PDB entry 4X2B | X-ray diffraction, 2.94 A resolution | chains A and C of the 3 polymer chains in the assembly

[Chain A]
Name: RNA dependent RNA polymerase
From: Foot-and-mouth disease virus
Notes: EC 2.7.7.48
Reference sequence: P03311 (POLG_FMDVS); residues 1-470 here correspond to UniProt positions 1858-2327 (UniProt number = residue number + 1857)
Sequence (481 residues; row label = number of the first residue in the row):
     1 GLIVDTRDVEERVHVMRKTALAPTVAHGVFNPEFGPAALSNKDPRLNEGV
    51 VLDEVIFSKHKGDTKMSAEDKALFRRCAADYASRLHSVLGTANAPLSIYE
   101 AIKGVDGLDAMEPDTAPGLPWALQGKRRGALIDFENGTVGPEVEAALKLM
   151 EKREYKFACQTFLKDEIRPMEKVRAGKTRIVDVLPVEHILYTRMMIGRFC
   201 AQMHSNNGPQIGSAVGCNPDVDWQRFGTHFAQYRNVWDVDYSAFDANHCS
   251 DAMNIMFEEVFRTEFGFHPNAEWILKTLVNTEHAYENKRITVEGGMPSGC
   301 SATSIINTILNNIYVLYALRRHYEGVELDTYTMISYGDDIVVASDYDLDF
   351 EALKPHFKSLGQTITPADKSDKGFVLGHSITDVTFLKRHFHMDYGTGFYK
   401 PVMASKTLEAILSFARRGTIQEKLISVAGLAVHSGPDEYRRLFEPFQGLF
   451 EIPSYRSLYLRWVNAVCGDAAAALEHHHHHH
Disordered / not traced: 478-481
Construct notes: engineered mutation Ala-20 (Lys1877 in P03311); expression tag (471-481)
Curated features (UniProtKB/Swiss-Prot):
  - motif: Met-16 to Thr-19, Leu-21 to Thr-24 (Nuclear localization signal)
  - active site: Asp-338 (For RdRp activity)
What the authors report for this chain:
  - mutagenesis - K18A/K20A, K20A: decreased binding to RNA
  - mutagenesis - K18A/K20A (4- to 5-fold): decreased catalytic activity

[Chain C]
Molecule: RNA primer
Sequence (6 nucleotides; each row starts with the number of its first residue):
   915 GGGCCC

[Chain A / chain C interface]
Pairs across the interface (23):
  Asp-114(A) with G915(C), phosphate contact
  Lys-164(A) with C920(C), base contact
  Ser-304(A) with C920(C), hydrogen bond to the sugar
  Tyr-336(A) with C920(C), phosphate contact
  Gly-337(A) with C920(C), phosphate contact
  Asp-338(A) with C920(C), hydrogen bond to the phosphate
  Asp-339(A) with C920(C), phosphate contact
  Leu-386(A) with C919(C), sugar contact
  Lys-387(A) with C919(C), phosphate contact
  Arg-388(A) with C918(C), sugar contact; C919(C), sugar contact
  Met-403(A) with C919(C), sugar contact
  Ile-411(A) with C918(C), phosphate contact; C919(C), phosphate contact
  Arg-416(A) with G917(C), salt bridge to the phosphate
  Thr-419(A) with G916(C), phosphate contact; G917(C), phosphate contact
  Glu-422(A) with G915(C), hydrogen bond to the base; G916(C), sugar contact
  Lys-423(A) with G917(C), phosphate contact; C918(C), salt bridge to the phosphate
  Ser-426(A) with G917(C), hydrogen bond to the sugar
  Leu-430(A) with C918(C), sugar contact
Other interface residues (no listed pair), chain A (20 interface residues in all): Thr-407, Val-427

[Summary]
The interface between chain A and chain C involves 20 residues on one side and 6 on the other; the contacts
include 4 hydrogen bonds and 2 salt bridges. Polar pairs include Glu-422(A)/G915(C), Ser-304(A)/C920(C) and
Ser-426(A)/G917(C). The paper reports that K18A/K20A and K20A of chain A reduce binding to RNA; K18A/K20A of
chain A reduce catalytic activity.
Chain A is RNA dependent RNA polymerase (Foot-and-mouth disease virus) and chain C is RNA primer; the
structure, K20A RNA dependent RNA polymerase mutant from Foot-and-Mouth disease Virus complexed with an RNA,
was determined by X-ray diffraction together with 4WYL, 4WYW, 4WZM and 4WZQ from the same study.
